PDB entry 6X2S | X-ray diffraction, 2.50 A resolution | chains C and D of the 4 polymer chains in the assembly

[Chain C]
Name: Exportin-1
Organism: Saccharomyces cerevisiae
UniProt: P30822 (XPO1_YEAST); residue numbers follow UniProt; this construct covers 1-376, 414-1058
Sequence (1024 residues; row label = number of the first residue in the row; note: 37 numbers in that range are skipped by the numbering (no residue carries them; nothing is unmodelled there); numbers below 1 keep their minus sign (Gly-2 is residue -2)):
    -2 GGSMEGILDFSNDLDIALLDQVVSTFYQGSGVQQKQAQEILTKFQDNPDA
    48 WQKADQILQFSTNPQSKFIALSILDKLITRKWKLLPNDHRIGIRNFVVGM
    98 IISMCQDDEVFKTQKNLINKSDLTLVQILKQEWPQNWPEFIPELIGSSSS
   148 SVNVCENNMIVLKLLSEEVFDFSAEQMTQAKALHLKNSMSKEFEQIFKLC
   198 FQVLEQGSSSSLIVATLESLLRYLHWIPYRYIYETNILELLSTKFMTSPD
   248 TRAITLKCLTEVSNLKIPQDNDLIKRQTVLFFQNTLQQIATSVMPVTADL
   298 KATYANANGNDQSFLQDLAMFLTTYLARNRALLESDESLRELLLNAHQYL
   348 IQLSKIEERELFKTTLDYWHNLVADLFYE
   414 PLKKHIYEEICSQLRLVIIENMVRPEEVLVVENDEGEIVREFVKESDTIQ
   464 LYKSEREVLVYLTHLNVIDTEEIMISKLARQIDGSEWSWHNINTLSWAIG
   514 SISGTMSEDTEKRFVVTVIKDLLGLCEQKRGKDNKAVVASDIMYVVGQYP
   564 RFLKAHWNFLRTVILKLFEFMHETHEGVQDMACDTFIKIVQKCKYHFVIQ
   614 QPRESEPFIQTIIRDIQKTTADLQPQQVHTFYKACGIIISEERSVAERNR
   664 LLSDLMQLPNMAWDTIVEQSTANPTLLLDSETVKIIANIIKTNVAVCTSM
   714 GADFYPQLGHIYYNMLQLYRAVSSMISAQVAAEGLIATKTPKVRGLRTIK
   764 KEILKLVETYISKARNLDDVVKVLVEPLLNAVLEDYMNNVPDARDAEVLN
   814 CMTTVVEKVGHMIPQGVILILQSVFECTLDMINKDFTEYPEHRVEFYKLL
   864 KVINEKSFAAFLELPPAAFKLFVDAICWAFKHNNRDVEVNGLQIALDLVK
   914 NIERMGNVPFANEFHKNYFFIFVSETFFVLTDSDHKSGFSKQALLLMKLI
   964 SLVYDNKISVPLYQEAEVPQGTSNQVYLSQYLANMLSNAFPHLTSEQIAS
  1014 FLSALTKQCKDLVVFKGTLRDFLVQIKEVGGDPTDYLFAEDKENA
Unresolved in the structure: -2 to -1, 439-460, 1053-1058
Construct notes: expression tag (-2 to 0); conflict Gly537 (Asp in P30822), Cys539 (Thr in P30822), Glu540 (Val in P30822), Gln541 (Lys in P30822), Cys1022 (Tyr in P30822)

[Chain D]
Name: Dual specificity mitogen-activated protein kinase kinase 1
Organism: Homo sapiens
Notes: EC 2.7.12.2
UniProt: Q02750 (MP2K1_HUMAN); residues 4-19 here correspond to UniProt positions 29-44 (UniProt number = residue number + 25)
Sequence (16 residues; each row starts with the number of its first residue):
     4 NLEALQKKLEELELNQ
Construct notes: engineered mutation Asn18 (Asp43 in Q02750), Gln19 (Glu44 in Q02750)

[How chain C and chain D interact]
Pairs across the interface (28; chain C residue first):
  Val529(C) - Asn4(D)
  Ile532(C) - Leu8(D)  hydrophobic
  Lys533(C) - Leu8(D)
  Lys533(C) - Lys11(D)
  Leu536(C) - Lys11(D)
  Leu536(C) - Leu12(D)
  Cys539(C) - Leu15(D)  hydrophobic
  Arg543(C) - Gln19(D)  hydrogen bond (side chain-backbone)
  Lys545(C) - Leu17(D)
  Lys545(C) - Asn18(D)
  Lys548(C) - Glu16(D)
  Lys548(C) - Leu17(D)
  Lys548(C) - Gln19(D)
  Ala552(C) - Leu17(D)  hydrophobic
  His569(C) - Leu5(D)
  Asn571(C) - Gln9(D)
  Phe572(C) - Leu8(D)  hydrophobic
  Phe572(C) - Gln9(D)
  Phe572(C) - Leu12(D)  hydrophobic
  Thr575(C) - Gln9(D)
  Thr575(C) - Leu12(D)
  Val576(C) - Leu12(D)  hydrophobic
  Lys579(C) - Leu12(D)  hydrogen bond (side chain-backbone)
  Lys579(C) - Glu13(D)  hydrogen bond (side chain-backbone)
  Lys579(C) - Leu15(D)  hydrogen bond (side chain-backbone)
  Glu582(C) - Glu16(D)
  Phe583(C) - Leu17(D)  hydrophobic
  Glu586(C) - Asn18(D)
Other interface residues (no listed pair), chain C (21 interface residues in all): Ile555, Phe565, Val591
Other interface residues (no listed pair), chain D (13 interface residues in all): Glu14
From the paper, about this interface:
  - hot spots on chain D (mutagenesis) - E16A: unchanged binding to CRM1(E571K)

[Summary]
21 residues of chain C and 13 residues of chain D are in contact; the contacts include 4 hydrogen bonds. Among
the polar pairs are Arg543(C)-Gln19(D), Lys579(C)-Leu12(D) and Lys579(C)-Glu13(D). From the paper: E16A of
chain D leaves binding to CRM1(E571K) unchanged.
Chain C is Exportin-1 (Saccharomyces cerevisiae) and chain D is Dual specificity mitogen-activated protein
kinase kinase 1 (Homo sapiens); the structure, Crystal Structure of Mek1(NQ)NES peptide bound to CRM, was
determined by X-ray diffraction, deposited together with 6X2M, 6X2O, 6X2P, 6X2R, 6X2U, 6X2V and 3 further
entries.
